Entry 1XU5 (X-ray diffraction, 1.96 A resolution); this record covers chains A and C of the 6 polymer chains in the assembly.

[Chain A]
Name: Methane monooxygenase component A alpha chain
From: Methylococcus capsulatus
Notes: EC 1.14.13.25; fragment: alpha subunit
UniProtKB: P22869 (MEMA_METCA); numbering as in UniProt (aligned over 1-527)
Sequence (527 residues; row label = number of the first residue in the row):
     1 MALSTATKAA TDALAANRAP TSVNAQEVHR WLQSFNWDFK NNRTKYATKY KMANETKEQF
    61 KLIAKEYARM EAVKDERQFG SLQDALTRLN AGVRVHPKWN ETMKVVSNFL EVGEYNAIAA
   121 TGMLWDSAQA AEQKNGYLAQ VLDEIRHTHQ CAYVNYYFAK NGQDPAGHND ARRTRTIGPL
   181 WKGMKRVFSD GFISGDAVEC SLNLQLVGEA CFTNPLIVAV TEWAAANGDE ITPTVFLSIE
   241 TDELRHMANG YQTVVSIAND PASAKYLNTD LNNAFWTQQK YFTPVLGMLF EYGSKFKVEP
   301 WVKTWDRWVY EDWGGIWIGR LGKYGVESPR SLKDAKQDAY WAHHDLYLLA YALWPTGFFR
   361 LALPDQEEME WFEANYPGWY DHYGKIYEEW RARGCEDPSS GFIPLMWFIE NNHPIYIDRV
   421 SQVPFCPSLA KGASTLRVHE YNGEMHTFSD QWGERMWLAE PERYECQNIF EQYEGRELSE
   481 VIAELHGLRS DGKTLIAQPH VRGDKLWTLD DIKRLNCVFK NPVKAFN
Unresolved in the structure: 1-17
Ion coordination: Fe ion site 1: E114, E144, H147 (together with hydroxide ion); Fe ion site 2: E144, E209, E243, H246 (together with hydroxide ion)
Small-molecule neighbours:
  - phenol (IPH): K98, E101, T102, V105, L180, M288, L289, Y292, G293, Y347, F359, L361
  - hydroxide ion (OH): E114, E144, H147, E209, E243, H246
Swiss-Prot annotation at these positions:
  - active site: C151
  - binding site (Fe cation): E114, E144, H147, E209, E243, H246

[Chain C]
Name: Methane monooxygenase component A beta chain
From: Methylococcus capsulatus
Notes: EC 1.14.13.25; fragment: beta subunit
UniProtKB: P18798 (MEMB_METCA); numbering as in UniProt (aligned over 1-389)
Sequence (389 residues; each row starts with the number of its first residue):
     1 MSMLGERRRG LTDPEMAAVI LKALPEAPLD GNNKMGYFVT PRWKRLTEYE ALTVYAQPNA
    61 DWIAGGLDWG DWTQKFHGGR PSWGNETTEL RTVDWFKHRD PLRRWHAPYV KDKAEEWRYT
   121 DRFLQGYSAD GQIRAMNPTW RDEFINRYWG AFLFNEYGLF NAHSQGAREA LSDVTRVSLA
   181 FWGFDKIDIA QMIQLERGFL AKIVPGFDES TAVPKAEWTN GEVYKSARLA VEGLWQEVFD
   241 WNESAFSVHA VYDALFGQFV RREFFQRLAP RFGDNLTPFF INQAQTYFQI AKQGVQDLYY
   301 NCLGDDPEFS DYNRTVMRNW TGKWLEPTIA ALRDFMGLFA KLPAGTTDKE EITASLYRVV
   361 DDWIEDYASR IDFKADRDQI VKAVLAGLK
Unresolved in the structure: 1

[How chain A and chain C interact]
Residue-residue contacts - 241 pairs, chain A then chain C:
  R18(A) with S128(C); A129(C), hydrogen bond (side chain-backbone); G131(C)
  A19(A) with S128(C)
  P20(A) with Q125(C); S128(C); A129(C), hydrophobic
  T21(A) with L124(C); Q125(C), hydrogen bond (backbone-backbone); S128(C), hydrogen bond (backbone-side chain); F199(C); K202(C); I203(C)
  S22(A) with D121(C), hydrogen bond; L124(C); K202(C), hydrogen bond (backbone-side chain)
  V23(A) with W117(C); L195(C), hydrophobic; G198(C); F199(C)
  E27(A) with K202(C), salt bridge
  V28(A) with Q191(C); Q194(C); L195(C), hydrophobic
  W31(A) with Q194(C); E209(C), hydrogen bond; S210(C); T211(C)
  L32(A) with Q191(C)
  S34(A) with F154(C); T211(C), hydrogen bond; K215(C), hydrogen bond (backbone-side chain)
  F35(A) with L153(C), hydrophobic; F154(C); Y157(C)
  N36(A) with Y157(C); K215(C), hydrogen bond (backbone-side chain); W235(C)
  W37(A) with F154(C); W218(C); T219(C); R228(C); V231(C), hydrophobic; E232(C), hydrogen bond
  F39(A) with E232(C); W235(C), hydrophobic; Q236(C)
  N41(A) with Q236(C); E237(C)
  N42(A) with W235(C); Q236(C), hydrogen bond
  R43(A) with Q236(C), hydrogen bond (side chain-backbone); F239(C)
  K45(A) with Q165(C), hydrogen bond; W235(C), hydrogen bond (side chain-backbone); Q236(C); V238(C), hydrogen bond (side chain-backbone); F239(C)
  Y46(A) with Q165(C); R168(C); E169(C), hydrogen bond
  I63(A) with Q191(C)
  A64(A) with K113(C); F184(C), hydrophobic; D188(C); Q191(C), hydrogen bond (backbone-side chain)
  K65(A) with K113(C); E116(C); W117(C); D188(C), salt bridge; M192(C); Q283(C), hydrogen bond; Y287(C), hydrogen bond
  E66(A) with W117(C), hydrogen bond
  Y67(A) with H106(C), hydrogen bond; F184(C), hydrophobic
  A68(A) with V110(C); K113(C); A114(C)
  R69(A) with A114(C); W117(C)
  A72(A) with V110(C); A114(C), hydrophobic
  D75(A) with A107(C); V110(C)
  F79(A) with W105(C), hydrophobic; A107(C), hydrophobic
  V93(A) with L24(C)
  R94(A) with L11(C); I20(C); L21(C)
  V95(A) with I20(C); L24(C)
  H96(A) with I20(C)
  P97(A) with A23(C)
  E111(A) with A56(C)
  V112(A) with P58(C), hydrophobic
  Y115(A) with Q57(C), hydrogen bond; W83(C), hydrophobic; S172(C), hydrogen bond (side chain-backbone); D173(C), hydrogen bond (side chain-backbone); R176(C), hydrogen bond
  N116(A) with P58(C); W83(C)
  I118(A) with R176(C)
  A119(A) with W83(C), hydrophobic; A167(C); R168(C); R176(C)
  G122(A) with S164(C); A167(C)
  M123(A) with F76(C), hydrophobic; R168(C)
  W125(A) with F160(C), hydrophobic; N161(C); H163(C); S164(C); A167(C), hydrophobic
  D126(A) with S164(C), hydrogen bond; Q165(C)
  A131(A) with Y157(C)
  K134(A) with Y157(C); N161(C)
  L138(A) with F160(C), hydrophobic; F184(C), hydrophobic; I187(C), hydrophobic
  L142(A) with H106(C), hydrogen bond (backbone-side chain); F184(C), hydrophobic
  I145(A) with H106(C)
  R146(A) with H106(C)
  H149(A) with L52(C); T53(C), hydrogen bond; W105(C); H106(C), hydrogen bond (side chain-backbone)
  A152(A) with M35(C); L52(C)
  Y153(A) with E48(C); L52(C)
  Y156(A) with M35(C), hydrophobic; E48(C); A51(C), hydrophobic; L52(C), hydrophobic
  A159(A) with N33(C)
  K160(A) with N33(C), hydrogen bond (backbone-backbone)
  G162(A) with P28(C)
  Q163(A) with L24(C); P25(C); P28(C); L29(C), hydrogen bond (backbone-backbone)
  D164(A) with L29(C)
  P165(A) with D30(C); N32(C); N33(C)
  A166(A) with D30(C)
  H168(A) with M35(C)
  N169(A) with N32(C), hydrogen bond (side chain-backbone); K34(C); M35(C); G36(C), hydrogen bond (backbone-backbone); Y37(C); F38(C)
  D170(A) with Y37(C), hydrogen bond; F38(C)
  R172(A) with M35(C); A51(C), hydrogen bond (side chain-backbone); L52(C), hydrogen bond (side chain-backbone); T53(C); V54(C), hydrogen bond (side chain-backbone); Y55(C); A56(C)
  R173(A) with Y37(C), hydrogen bond; F38(C); L67(C)
  T176(A) with D68(C); W69(C), hydrogen bond (backbone-side chain)
  W181(A) with P58(C), hydrophobic; D68(C), hydrogen bond
  K182(A) with W69(C), hydrogen bond (side chain-backbone); T73(C)
  K185(A) with D68(C), salt bridge; T73(C)
  R186(A) with T73(C), hydrogen bond (backbone-side chain); Q74(C), hydrogen bond
  D190(A) with W72(C); T73(C), hydrogen bond (side chain-backbone); Q74(C); S82(C), hydrogen bond
  G191(A) with Q74(C)
  I193(A) with F76(C); S82(C); W83(C); R168(C), hydrogen bond (backbone-side chain)
  S194(A) with Q74(C), hydrogen bond (backbone-side chain); K75(C); F76(C); S82(C), hydrogen bond
  G195(A) with F76(C)
  E222(A) with R7(C), salt bridge
  A225(A) with R9(C); G10(C), hydrogen bond (backbone-backbone)
  A226(A) with G10(C); M16(C)
  N227(A) with I20(C)
  G228(A) with G10(C); L11(C)
  E230(A) with R9(C), salt bridge; L11(C)
  F296(A) with M16(C), hydrophobic; V19(C), hydrophobic; I20(C), hydrophobic
  R360(A) with L29(C)
  Q422(A) with T73(C)
  E460(A) with H77(C), salt bridge
  E462(A) with K75(C); H77(C); G78(C), hydrogen bond (side chain-backbone); G79(C)
  R463(A) with T73(C); Q74(C); K75(C), hydrogen bond (side chain-backbone); F76(C); H77(C), hydrogen bond
  Y464(A) with T73(C); Q74(C), hydrogen bond
  E465(A) with D71(C); K75(C), salt bridge
  C466(A) with D71(C); W72(C); T73(C)
  Q467(A) with W69(C); G70(C); D71(C), hydrogen bond (side chain-backbone)
  N468(A) with W69(C)
  I469(A) with W69(C), hydrophobic
  Q472(A) with W69(C)
  Y473(A) with W69(C), hydrogen bond
  R489(A) with L29(C), hydrogen bond (side chain-backbone); D30(C)
  S490(A) with D30(C), hydrogen bond; N32(C)
  G503(A) with L29(C)
Also at the interface, not in a pair above, chain A (115 interface residues in all): A25, L62, E71, L89, N135, T148, N155, R175, S189, E199, K295, V420, L485, R502, L506
Also at the interface, not in a pair above, chain C (113 interface residues in all): A27, G31, R80, P81, Y109, K111, R118, D130, R134, G158, V177, F181, A190

[Summary]
Chain A and chain C form an interface of 115 and 113 residues respectively, with 57 hydrogen bonds and 7 salt
bridges. Polar pairs include E27(A)-K202(C), K65(A)-D188(C) and K185(A)-D68(C). Bound to chain A: hydroxide
ion and phenol.
Chain A is Methane monooxygenase component A alpha chain and chain C is Methane monooxygenase component A beta
chain, both from Methylococcus capsulatus; the structure, Soluble methane monooxygenase hydroxylase-phenol
soaked, was determined by X-ray diffraction, deposited together with 1XU3, 1XVB, 1XVC, 1XVD, 1XVE, 1XVF and
1XVG.
